Entry 7MLI (X-ray diffraction, 3.60 A resolution); this record covers chains D and E of the 9 polymer chains in the assembly.

Chain D:
Name: DNA-directed RNA polymerase subunit beta'
Source organism: Thermus thermophilus (strain HB8 / ATCC 27634 / DSM 579)
Notes: EC 2.7.7.6
UniProt: Q8RQE8 (RPOC_THET8); numbering as in UniProt (aligned over 1-1524)
Sequence (1524 residues; each row starts with the number of its first residue):
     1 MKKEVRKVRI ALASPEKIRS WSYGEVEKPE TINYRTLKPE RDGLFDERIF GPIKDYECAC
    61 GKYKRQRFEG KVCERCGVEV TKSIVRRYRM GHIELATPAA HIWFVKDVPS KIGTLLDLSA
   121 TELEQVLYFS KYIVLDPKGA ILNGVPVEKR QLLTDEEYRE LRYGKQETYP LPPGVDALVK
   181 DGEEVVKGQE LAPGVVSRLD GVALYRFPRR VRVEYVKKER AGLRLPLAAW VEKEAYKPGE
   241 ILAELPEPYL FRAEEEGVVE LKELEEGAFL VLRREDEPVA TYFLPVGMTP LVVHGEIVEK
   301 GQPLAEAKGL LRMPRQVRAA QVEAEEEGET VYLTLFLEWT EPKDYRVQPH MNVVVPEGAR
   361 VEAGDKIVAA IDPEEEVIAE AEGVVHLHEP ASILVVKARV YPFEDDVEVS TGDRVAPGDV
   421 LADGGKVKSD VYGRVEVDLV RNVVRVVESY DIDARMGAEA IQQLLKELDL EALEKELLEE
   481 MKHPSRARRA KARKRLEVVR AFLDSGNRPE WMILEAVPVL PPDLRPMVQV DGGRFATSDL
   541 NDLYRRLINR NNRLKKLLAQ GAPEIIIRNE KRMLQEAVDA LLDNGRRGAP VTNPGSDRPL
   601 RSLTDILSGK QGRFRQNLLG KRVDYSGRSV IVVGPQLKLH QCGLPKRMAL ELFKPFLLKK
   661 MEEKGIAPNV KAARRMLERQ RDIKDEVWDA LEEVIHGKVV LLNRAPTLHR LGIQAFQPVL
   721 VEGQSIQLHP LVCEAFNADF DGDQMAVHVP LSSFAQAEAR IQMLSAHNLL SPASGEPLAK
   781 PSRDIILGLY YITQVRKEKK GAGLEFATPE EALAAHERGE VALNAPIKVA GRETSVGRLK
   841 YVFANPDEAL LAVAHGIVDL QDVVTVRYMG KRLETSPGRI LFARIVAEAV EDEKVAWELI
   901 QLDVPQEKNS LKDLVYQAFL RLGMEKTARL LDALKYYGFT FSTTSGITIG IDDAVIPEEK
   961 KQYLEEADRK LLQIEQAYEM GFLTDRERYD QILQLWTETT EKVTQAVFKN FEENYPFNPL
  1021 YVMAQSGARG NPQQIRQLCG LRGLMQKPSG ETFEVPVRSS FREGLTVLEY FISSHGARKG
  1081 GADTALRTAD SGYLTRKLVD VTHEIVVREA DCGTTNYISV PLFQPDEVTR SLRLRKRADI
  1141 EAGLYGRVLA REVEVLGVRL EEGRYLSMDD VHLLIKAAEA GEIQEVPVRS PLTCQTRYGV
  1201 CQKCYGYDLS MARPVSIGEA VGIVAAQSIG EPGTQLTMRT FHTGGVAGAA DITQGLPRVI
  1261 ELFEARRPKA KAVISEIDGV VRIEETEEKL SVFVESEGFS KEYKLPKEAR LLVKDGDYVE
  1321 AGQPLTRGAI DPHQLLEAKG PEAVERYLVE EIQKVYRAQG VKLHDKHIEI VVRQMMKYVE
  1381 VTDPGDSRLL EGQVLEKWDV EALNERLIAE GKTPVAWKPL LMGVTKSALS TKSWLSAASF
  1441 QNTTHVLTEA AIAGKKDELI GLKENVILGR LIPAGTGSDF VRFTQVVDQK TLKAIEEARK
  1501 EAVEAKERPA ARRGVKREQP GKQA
Unresolved in the structure: 1-2, 1238-1251, 1503-1524
Bound ions: Zn2+ site 1: C58, C60, C73, C76; Mg2+ site 1: D739, D741, D743 (shared with 1 residue of chain I); Mg2+ site 2 near K840 (its only coordinating residue here); Mg2+ site 3: W897, I900; Zn2+ site 2: C1112, C1194, C1201, C1204

Chain E:
Name: DNA-directed RNA polymerase subunit omega
Source organism: Thermus thermophilus (strain HB8 / ATCC 27634 / DSM 579)
Notes: EC 2.7.7.6
UniProt: Q8RQE7 (RPOZ_THET8); numbering as in UniProt (aligned over 1-99)
Sequence (99 residues; each row starts with the number of its first residue):
     1 MAEPGIDKLF GMVDSKYRLT VVVAKRAQQL LRHGFKNTVL EPEERPKMQT LEGLFDDPNA
    61 VTWAMKELLT GRLVFGENLV PEDRLQKEME RLYPVEREE
Unresolved in the structure: 1, 96-99

How chain D and chain E interact:
Contacting residue pairs - 96 pairs, chain D then chain E:
  H640(D) - A2(E)
  D689(D) - L51(E)
  E693(D) - M48(E)
  E693(D) - T50(E)
  H696(D) - M48(E)
  H696(D) - D57(E)  salt bridge
  H696(D) - N59(E)  hydrogen bond (backbone-side chain)
  G697(D) - N59(E)  hydrogen bond (backbone-side chain)
  K698(D) - N59(E)
  S753(D) - L31(E)
  F754(D) - A24(E)  hydrophobic
  F754(D) - Q28(E)
  A757(D) - T20(E)
  E758(D) - T20(E)
  R760(D) - E3(E)  salt bridge
  R760(D) - N59(E)  hydrogen bond
  R760(D) - V61(E)
  R760(D) - T62(E)  hydrogen bond
  I761(D) - F10(E)  hydrophobic
  I761(D) - T20(E)
  I761(D) - V23(E)  hydrophobic
  Q762(D) - Y17(E)
  Q762(D) - T20(E)  hydrogen bond
  A766(D) - A2(E)
  H767(D) - A2(E)
  H767(D) - E3(E)  hydrogen bond (side chain-backbone)
  H767(D) - I6(E)
  G923(D) - D7(E)
  M924(D) - D7(E)  hydrogen bond (backbone-side chain)
  M924(D) - F10(E)  hydrophobic
  E925(D) - A2(E)
  E925(D) - E3(E)
  E925(D) - P4(E)
  E925(D) - G5(E)  hydrogen bond (side chain-backbone)
  E925(D) - D7(E)  hydrogen bond (backbone-side chain)
  M1211(D) - K16(E)
  R1213(D) - F10(E)
  S1216(D) - S15(E)
  S1216(D) - K16(E)  hydrogen bond (side chain-backbone)
  I1217(D) - S15(E)  hydrogen bond (backbone-side chain)
  I1217(D) - Y17(E)
  G1218(D) - Y17(E)
  E1219(D) - Y17(E)  hydrogen bond
  G1475(D) - Y17(E)
  T1476(D) - Y17(E)
  T1476(D) - T20(E)
  T1476(D) - V21(E)
  F1480(D) - D14(E)
  F1480(D) - R18(E)  hydrogen bond (backbone-side chain)
  F1480(D) - E77(E)
  V1481(D) - S15(E)
  V1481(D) - Y17(E)
  V1481(D) - R18(E)
  V1481(D) - V21(E)
  R1482(D) - K25(E)  hydrogen bond (backbone-side chain)
  F1483(D) - K25(E)
  T1484(D) - R18(E)  hydrogen bond
  T1484(D) - V22(E)
  T1484(D) - K25(E)  hydrogen bond (backbone-side chain)
  T1484(D) - G76(E)
  Q1485(D) - V74(E)
  Q1485(D) - F75(E)
  Q1485(D) - G76(E)  hydrogen bond (backbone-backbone)
  Q1485(D) - L79(E)  hydrogen bond (side chain-backbone)
  Q1485(D) - V80(E)  hydrogen bond (side chain-backbone)
  Q1485(D) - E82(E)  hydrogen bond
  V1486(D) - V22(E)
  V1486(D) - K25(E)
  V1486(D) - R26(E)
  V1486(D) - Q29(E)  hydrogen bond (backbone-side chain)
  V1486(D) - V74(E)
  V1487(D) - L73(E)
  V1487(D) - V74(E)  hydrogen bond (backbone-backbone)
  V1487(D) - L85(E)  hydrophobic
  D1488(D) - R26(E)  salt bridge
  D1488(D) - N37(E)
  D1488(D) - V39(E)
  D1488(D) - L73(E)
  D1488(D) - M89(E)
  D1488(D) - Y93(E)  hydrogen bond
  Q1489(D) - R72(E)
  Q1489(D) - V74(E)
  K1490(D) - Y93(E)
  T1491(D) - M89(E)
  T1491(D) - L92(E)
  T1491(D) - Y93(E)  hydrogen bond
  A1494(D) - R91(E)
  A1494(D) - L92(E)  hydrophobic
  I1495(D) - V80(E)  hydrophobic
  I1495(D) - L85(E)  hydrophobic
  I1495(D) - E88(E)
  A1498(D) - R84(E)
  A1498(D) - E88(E)
  R1499(D) - L79(E)  hydrogen bond (side chain-backbone)
  R1499(D) - V80(E)
  R1499(D) - P81(E)
Also at the interface, not in a pair above, chain D (47 interface residues in all): L764, L922, A928, D1208, D1479
Also at the interface, not in a pair above, chain E (54 interface residues in all): L19, A27, K47, P58, M65, N78

Summary:
The interface between chain D and chain E involves 47 residues on one side and 54 on the other, with 25
hydrogen bonds and 3 salt bridges. Polar pairs include H696(D)-D57(E), R760(D)-E3(E) and D1488(D)-R26(E).
C58(D), C60(D), C73(D) and C76(D) form the Zn2+ site 1.
Chain D is DNA-directed RNA polymerase subunit beta' and chain E is DNA-directed RNA polymerase subunit omega,
both from Thermus thermophilus (strain HB8 / ATCC 27634 / DSM 579); the structure, Crystal structure of
Thermus thermophilus reiterative transcription complex with 5nt oligo-C RNA, was determined by X-ray
diffraction (same publication as 7MLB, 7MLJ and 7RDQ).
